PDB entry 2XKK | X-ray diffraction, 3.25 A resolution | chains A and F of the 4 polymer chains in the assembly

Chain A:
Molecule: Topoisomerase IV
Source organism: Acinetobacter baumannii
Notes: EC 5.99.1.-; fragment: pare subunit c-terminal 28kda domain, residues 370-627, parc subunit n-terminal 58kda domain, residues 1 to 503
UniProt: chimeric construct of B0V9T6, B0VP98: residues 347-604 from B0V9T6 (B0V9T6_ACIBY) positions 370-627 (UniProt number = residue number + 23); residues 1001-1503 from B0VP98 positions 1-503 (UniProt number = residue number - 1000)
Chain sequence (767 residues; each row starts with the number of its first residue; note: 391 numbers in that range are skipped by the numbering (no residue carries them; nothing is unmodelled there)):
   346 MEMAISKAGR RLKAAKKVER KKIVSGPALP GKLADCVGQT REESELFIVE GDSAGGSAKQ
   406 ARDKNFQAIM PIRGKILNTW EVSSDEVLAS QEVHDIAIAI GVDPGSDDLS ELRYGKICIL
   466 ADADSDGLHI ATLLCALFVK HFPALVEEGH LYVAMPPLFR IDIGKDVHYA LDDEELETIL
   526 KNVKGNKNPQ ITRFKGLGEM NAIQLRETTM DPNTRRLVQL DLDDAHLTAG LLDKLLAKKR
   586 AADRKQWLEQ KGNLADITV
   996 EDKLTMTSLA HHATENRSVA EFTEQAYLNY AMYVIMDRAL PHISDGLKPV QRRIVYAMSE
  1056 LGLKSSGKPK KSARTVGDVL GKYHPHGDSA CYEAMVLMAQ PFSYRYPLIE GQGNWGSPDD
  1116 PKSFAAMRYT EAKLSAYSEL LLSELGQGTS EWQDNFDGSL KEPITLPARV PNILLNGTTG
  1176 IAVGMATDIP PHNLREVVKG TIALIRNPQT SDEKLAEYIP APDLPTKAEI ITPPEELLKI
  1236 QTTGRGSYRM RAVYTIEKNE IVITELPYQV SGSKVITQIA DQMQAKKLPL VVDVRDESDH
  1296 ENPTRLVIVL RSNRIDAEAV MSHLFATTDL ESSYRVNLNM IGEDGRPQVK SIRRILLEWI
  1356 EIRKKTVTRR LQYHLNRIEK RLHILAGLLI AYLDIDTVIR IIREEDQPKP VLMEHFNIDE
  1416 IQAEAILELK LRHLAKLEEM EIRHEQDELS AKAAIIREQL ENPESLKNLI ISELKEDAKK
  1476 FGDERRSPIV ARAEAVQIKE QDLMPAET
Not modelled in the structure: 346-372, 379-384, 529-531, 597-604, 996-1009, 1487-1503
Sequence notes: expression tag (346)
Modified residues: Tyr1124 (o-phosphotyrosine; PTR)
Metal / ion sites: Mg2+: Asp467, Asp469
Small-molecule neighbours: moxifloxacin (MFX; 1-cyclopropyl-6-fluoro-8-methoxy-7-[(4aS,7aS)-octahydro-6H-pyrrolo[3,4-b]pyridin-6-yl]-4-oxo-1,4-dihydroquinoline-3-carboxylic acid): Arg418, Gly419, Glu437, Ser1084, Ala1085

Chain F:
Molecule: 34-nt DNA strand
Sequence (34 nucleotides; numbered 1 to 34; the number before each row is that of its first residue):
     1 CTGTTTTACG TGCATAGTCA TTCATGACCT TGGT
Not modelled in the structure: 1-4, 31-34

How chain A and chain F interact:
Residue-residue contacts (38):
  Lys420(A) - DT21(F)  sugar contact
  Lys420(A) - DT22(F)  base contact
  Ile421(A) - DT22(F)  sugar contact
  Leu422(A) - DT21(F)  phosphate contact
  Leu422(A) - DT22(F)  phosphate contact
  Asn423(A) - DT22(F)  hydrogen bond to the phosphate
  Asn423(A) - DC23(F)  hydrogen bond to the phosphate
  Ser435(A) - DT21(F)  hydrogen bond to the phosphate
  His474(A) - DT22(F)  hydrogen bond to the phosphate
  His474(A) - DC23(F)  salt bridge to the phosphate
  Leu478(A) - DT22(F)  sugar contact
  Leu478(A) - DC23(F)  phosphate contact
  Lys583(A) - DT25(F)  base contact
  Ala586(A) - DA24(F)  phosphate contact
  Arg589(A) - DC23(F)  hydrogen bond to the phosphate
  Arg589(A) - DA24(F)  salt bridge to the phosphate
  Tyr1022(A) - DC23(F)  hydrogen bond to the phosphate
  Arg1123(A) - DT15(F)  salt bridge to the phosphate
  Arg1123(A) - DA16(F)  sugar contact
  Tyr1124(A) - DA16(F)  covalent bond
  Ile1176(A) - DC23(F)  base contact
  Ile1176(A) - DA24(F)  base contact
  Ala1177(A) - DC23(F)  sugar contact
  Val1178(A) - DC23(F)  phosphate contact
  Val1178(A) - DA24(F)  phosphate contact
  Gly1179(A) - DC23(F)  phosphate contact
  Gly1179(A) - DA24(F)  hydrogen bond to the phosphate
  Met1180(A) - DA24(F)  sugar contact
  Ala1181(A) - DA24(F)  sugar contact
  Arg1240(A) - DT25(F)  salt bridge to the phosphate
  Ser1242(A) - DG26(F)  phosphate contact
  Ser1242(A) - DA27(F)  hydrogen bond to the phosphate
  Arg1244(A) - DA27(F)  phosphate contact
  Arg1244(A) - DC28(F)  salt bridge to the phosphate
  Thr1322(A) - DC29(F)  phosphate contact
  Ser1328(A) - DA27(F)  hydrogen bond to the phosphate
  Arg1330(A) - DT25(F)  base contact
  Arg1330(A) - DG26(F)  hydrogen bond to the sugar
Other interface residues (no listed pair), chain A (28 interface residues in all): Gly419, Ala1121, Asn1332
Other interface residues (no listed pair), chain F (12 interface residues in all): DA20

Summary:
28 residues of chain A and 12 residues of chain F are in contact; the contacts include 1 covalent bond, 10
hydrogen bonds and 5 salt bridges. Polar contacts include Arg1330(A)-DG26(F), Asn423(A)-DT22(F) and
Asn423(A)-DC23(F). Chain A binds moxifloxacin. Asp467(A) and Asp469(A) form the Mg2+ site.
Here chain A is Topoisomerase IV (Acinetobacter baumannii) and chain F is a 34-nt DNA strand. Entry 2XKK
(CRYSTAL STRUCTURE OF MOXIFLOXACIN, DNA, and A. BAUMANNII TOPO IV (PARE-PARC FUSION TRUNCATE)) was determined
by X-ray diffraction (same publication as 2XKJ).
